PDB entry 7N8N | electron microscopy, 3.89 A resolution | chains C and D of the 6 polymer chains in the assembly

[Chain C]
Molecule: Histone H4-H3 doublet
UniProt: A0A097I2D0 (A0A097I2D0_9VIRU); residues 8-222 here correspond to UniProt positions 2-216 (UniProt number = residue number - 6)
Sequence (244 residues; row label = number of the first residue in the row; numbers below 1 keep their minus sign (Met-21 is residue -21)):
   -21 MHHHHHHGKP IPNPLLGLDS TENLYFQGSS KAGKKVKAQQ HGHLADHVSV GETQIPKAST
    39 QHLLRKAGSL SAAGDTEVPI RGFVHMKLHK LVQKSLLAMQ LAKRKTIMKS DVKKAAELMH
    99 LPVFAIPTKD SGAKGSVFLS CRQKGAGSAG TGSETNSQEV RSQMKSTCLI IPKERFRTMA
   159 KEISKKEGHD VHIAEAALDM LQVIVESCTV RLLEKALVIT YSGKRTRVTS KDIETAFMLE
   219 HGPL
Disordered / not traced: -21 to 23, 221-222
Differences from the reference sequence: expression tag (-21 to 7)

[Chain D]
Molecule: Histone H2B-H2A doublet
UniProt: A0A097I2B5 (A0A097I2B5_9VIRU); residues 23-290 here correspond to UniProt positions 2-269 (UniProt number = residue number - 21)
Sequence (297 residues; row label = number of the first residue in the row; numbers below 1 keep their minus sign (Met-6 is residue -6)):
    -6 MHHHHHHGKP IPNPLLGLDS TENLYFQGSA TQKETTRKRD KSVNFRLGLR NMLAQIHPDI
    54 SVQTEALSEL SNIAVFLGKK ISHGAVTLLP EGTKTIKSSA VLLAAGDLYG KDLGRHAVGE
   114 MTKAVTRYGS AKESKEGSRS SKAKLQISVA RSERLLREHG GCSRVSEGAA VALAAAIEYF
   174 MGEVLELAGN AARDSKKVRI SVKHITLAIQ NDAALFAVVG KGVFSGAGVS LISVPIPRKK
   234 ARKTTEKEAS SPKKKAAPKK KKAASKQKKS LSDKELAKLT KKELAKYEKE QGMSPGY
Disordered / not traced: -6 to 29, 232-290
Differences from the reference sequence: expression tag (-6 to 22)

[How chain C and chain D interact]
Pairs across the interface (14; chain C residue first):
  Leu75(C) - Leu82(D)  hydrophobic
  Leu75(C) - Leu96(D)  hydrophobic
  Leu75(C) - Asp100(D)
  Ala76(C) - Leu82(D)  hydrophobic
  Leu79(C) - Leu82(D)  hydrophobic
  Leu79(C) - Pro83(D)  hydrophobic
  Leu79(C) - Ala93(D)  hydrophobic
  Lys92(C) - Leu81(D)
  Glu95(C) - Leu81(D)
  Leu96(C) - Leu81(D)  hydrophobic
  His98(C) - Lys73(D)
  Lys209(C) - Arg231(D)
  Met216(C) - Ile225(D)  hydrophobic
  Gly220(C) - Phe209(D)
Other interface residues (no listed pair), chain C (12 interface residues in all): His67, Lys72
Other interface residues (no listed pair), chain D (11 interface residues in all): Lys104

[In short]
12 residues of chain C face 11 of chain D across their interface.
Here chain C is Histone H4-H3 doublet and chain D is Histone H2B-H2A doublet. Entry 7N8N (Melbournevirus
nucleosome like particle) was determined by electron microscopy.
